Entry 6H68 (electron microscopy, 4.60 A resolution (low resolution: residue-level contacts below are approximate; hydrogen-bond / salt-bridge calls are withheld)); this record covers chains A and F of the 17 polymer chains in the assembly.

[Chain A]
Name: DNA-directed RNA polymerase I subunit RPA190
From: Saccharomyces cerevisiae (strain ATCC 204508 / S288c)
Notes: EC 2.7.7.6
Reference sequence: P10964 (RPA1_YEAST); residues 1-1664 here = UniProt positions 1-1664
Sequence (1664 residues; each row starts with the number of its first residue):
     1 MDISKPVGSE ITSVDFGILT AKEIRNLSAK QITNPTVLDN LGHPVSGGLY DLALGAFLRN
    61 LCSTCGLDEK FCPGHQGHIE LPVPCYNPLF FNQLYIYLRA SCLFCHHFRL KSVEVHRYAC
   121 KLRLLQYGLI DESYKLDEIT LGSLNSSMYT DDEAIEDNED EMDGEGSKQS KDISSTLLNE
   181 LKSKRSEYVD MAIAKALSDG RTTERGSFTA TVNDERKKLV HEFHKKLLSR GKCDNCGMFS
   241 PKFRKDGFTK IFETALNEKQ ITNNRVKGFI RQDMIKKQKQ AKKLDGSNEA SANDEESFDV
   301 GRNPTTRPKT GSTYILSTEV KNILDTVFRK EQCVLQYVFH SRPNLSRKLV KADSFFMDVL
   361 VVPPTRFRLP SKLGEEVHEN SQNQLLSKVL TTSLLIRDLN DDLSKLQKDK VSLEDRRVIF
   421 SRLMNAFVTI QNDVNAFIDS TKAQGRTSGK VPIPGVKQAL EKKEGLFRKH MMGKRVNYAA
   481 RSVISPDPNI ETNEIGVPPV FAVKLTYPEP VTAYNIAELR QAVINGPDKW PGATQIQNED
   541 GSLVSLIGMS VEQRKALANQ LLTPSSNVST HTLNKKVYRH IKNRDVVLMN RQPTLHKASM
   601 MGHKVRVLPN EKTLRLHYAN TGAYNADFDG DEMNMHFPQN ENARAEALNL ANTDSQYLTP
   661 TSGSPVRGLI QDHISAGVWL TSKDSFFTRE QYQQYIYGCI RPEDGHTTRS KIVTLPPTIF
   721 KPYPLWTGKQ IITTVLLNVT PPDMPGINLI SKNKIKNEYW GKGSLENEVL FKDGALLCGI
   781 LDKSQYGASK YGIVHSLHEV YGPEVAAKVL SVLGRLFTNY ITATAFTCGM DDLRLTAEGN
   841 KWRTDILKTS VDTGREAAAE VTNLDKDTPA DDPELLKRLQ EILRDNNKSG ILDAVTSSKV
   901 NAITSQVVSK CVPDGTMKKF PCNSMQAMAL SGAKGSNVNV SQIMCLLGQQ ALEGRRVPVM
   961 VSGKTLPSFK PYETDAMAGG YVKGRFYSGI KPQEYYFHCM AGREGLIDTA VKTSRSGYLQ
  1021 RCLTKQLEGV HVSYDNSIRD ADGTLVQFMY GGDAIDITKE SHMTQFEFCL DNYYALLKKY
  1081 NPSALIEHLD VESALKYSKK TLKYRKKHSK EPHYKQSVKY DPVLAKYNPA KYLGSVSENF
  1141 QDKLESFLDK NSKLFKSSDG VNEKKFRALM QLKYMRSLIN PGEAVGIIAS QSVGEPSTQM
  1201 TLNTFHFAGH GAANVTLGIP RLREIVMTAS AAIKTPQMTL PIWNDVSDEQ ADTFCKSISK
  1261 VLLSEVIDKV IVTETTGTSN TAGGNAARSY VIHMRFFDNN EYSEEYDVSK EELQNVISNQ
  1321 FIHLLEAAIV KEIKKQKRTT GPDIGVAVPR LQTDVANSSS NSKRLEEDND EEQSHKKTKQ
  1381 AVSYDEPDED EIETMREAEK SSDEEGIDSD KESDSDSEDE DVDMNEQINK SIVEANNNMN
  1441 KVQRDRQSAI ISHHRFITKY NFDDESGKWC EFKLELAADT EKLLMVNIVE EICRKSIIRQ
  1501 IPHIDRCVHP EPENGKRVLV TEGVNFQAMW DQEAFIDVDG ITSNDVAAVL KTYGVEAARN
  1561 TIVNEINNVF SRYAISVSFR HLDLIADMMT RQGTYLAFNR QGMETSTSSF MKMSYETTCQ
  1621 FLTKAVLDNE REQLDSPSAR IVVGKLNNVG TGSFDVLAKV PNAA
Unresolved in the structure: 142-173, 269-312, 1209-1213, 1277-1285, 1338-1437, 1664
Ion coordination: Zn2+ site 1: Cys-62, Cys-65, Cys-72, His-75; Zn2+ site 2: Cys-102, Cys-105, Cys-233, Cys-236
Curated features (UniProtKB/Swiss-Prot):
  - region: Pro-992 to Glu-1004 (Bridging helix)
  - binding site (Zn(2+)): Cys-62, Cys-65, Cys-72, His-75, Cys-102, Cys-105, Cys-233, Cys-236
  - binding site (Mg(2+)): Asp-627, Asp-629, Asp-631
  - modified residue (Phosphoserine): Ser-889, Ser-1636
What the authors report for this chain:
  - specificity-determining residues: Arg-1015 (proposed by the authors, not directly observed)

[Chain F]
Name: DNA-directed RNA polymerases I, II, and III subunit RPABC2
From: Saccharomyces cerevisiae (strain ATCC 204508 / S288c)
Reference sequence: P20435 (RPAB2_YEAST); residues 1-155 here = UniProt positions 1-155
Sequence (155 residues; numbered 1 to 155; the number before each row is that of its first residue):
     1 MSDYEEAFND GNENFEDFDV EHFSDEETYE EKPQFKDGET TDANGKTIVT GGNGPEDFQQ
    61 HEQIRRKTLK EKAIPKDQRA TTPYMTKYER ARILGTRALQ ISMNAPVFVD LEGETDPLRI
   121 AMKELAEKKI PLVIRRYLPD GSFEDWSVEE LIVDL
Unresolved in the structure: 1-54, 155
Curated features (UniProtKB/Swiss-Prot):
  - region: Leu-111 to Leu-132 (Leucine-zipper)
  - modified residue: Ser-24 (Phosphoserine)

[Chain A / chain F interface]
Pairs across the interface (71):
  Ile-3(A) / Leu-99(F)
  Ile-3(A) / Met-103(F)
  Ser-4(A) / Met-103(F)
  Pro-510(A) / Ser-102(F)
  Thr-512(A) / Ser-102(F)
  Thr-512(A) / Asn-104(F)
  Tyr-514(A) / Leu-111(F)
  Tyr-514(A) / Glu-114(F)
  Tyr-514(A) / Thr-115(F)
  Tyr-514(A) / Pro-117(F)
  Glu-518(A) / Thr-115(F)
  Arg-584(A) / Thr-115(F)
  Asn-640(A) / Leu-99(F)
  Glu-641(A) / Pro-117(F)
  Asn-642(A) / Gly-95(F)
  Asn-642(A) / Thr-96(F)
  Asn-642(A) / Leu-99(F)
  Arg-644(A) / Asp-116(F)
  Arg-644(A) / Leu-118(F)
  Ala-645(A) / Leu-118(F)
  Leu-648(A) / Leu-118(F)
  Leu-650(A) / Lys-87(F)
  Leu-650(A) / Tyr-88(F)
  Leu-650(A) / Ala-91(F)
  Ser-1033(A) / Pro-139(F)
  Tyr-1034(A) / Glu-89(F)
  Tyr-1034(A) / Arg-136(F)
  Tyr-1034(A) / Tyr-137(F)
  Tyr-1034(A) / Leu-138(F)
  Arg-1039(A) / Pro-139(F)
  Gly-1043(A) / Pro-139(F)
  Asn-1128(A) / Ala-80(F)
  Asn-1128(A) / Thr-81(F)
  Asn-1128(A) / Thr-82(F)
  Ala-1130(A) / Thr-82(F)
  Ala-1130(A) / Pro-83(F)
  Met-1175(A) / Tyr-84(F)
  Arg-1176(A) / Tyr-84(F)
  Arg-1176(A) / Asp-154(F)
  Asn-1180(A) / Thr-86(F)
  Asn-1180(A) / Lys-87(F)
  Pro-1181(A) / Thr-86(F)
  Gly-1182(A) / Tyr-88(F)
  Glu-1183(A) / Lys-87(F)
  Glu-1183(A) / Tyr-88(F)
  Gly-1650(A) / Tyr-88(F)
  Thr-1651(A) / Tyr-88(F)
  Thr-1651(A) / Arg-92(F)
  Gly-1652(A) / Arg-92(F)
  Ser-1653(A) / Tyr-137(F)
  Phe-1654(A) / Glu-89(F)
  Phe-1654(A) / Arg-92(F)
  Phe-1654(A) / Ile-134(F)
  Phe-1654(A) / Arg-135(F)
  Phe-1654(A) / Tyr-137(F)
  Asp-1655(A) / Arg-92(F)
  Asp-1655(A) / Val-133(F)
  Asp-1655(A) / Ile-134(F)
  Asp-1655(A) / Arg-135(F)
  Val-1656(A) / Arg-92(F)
  Val-1656(A) / Leu-132(F)
  Val-1656(A) / Val-133(F)
  Val-1656(A) / Ile-134(F)
  Leu-1657(A) / Leu-132(F)
  Leu-1657(A) / Val-133(F)
  Leu-1657(A) / Arg-135(F)
  Ala-1658(A) / Leu-132(F)
  Lys-1659(A) / Pro-131(F)
  Lys-1659(A) / Leu-132(F)
  Lys-1659(A) / Val-133(F)
  Lys-1659(A) / Ser-147(F)
Interface residues without a listed pair, chain A (45 interface residues in all): Asn-515, Leu-573, Asn-574, Asn-649, Asp-1042, Leu-1085, His-1088, Lys-1131, Leu-1172
Interface residues without a listed pair, chain F (39 interface residues in all): Leu-94, Ile-101, Arg-119, Ile-120, Ile-152

[Overview]
Chain A and chain F form an interface of 45 and 39 residues respectively. Cys-62(A), Cys-65(A), Cys-72(A) and
His-75(A) form the Zn2+ site 1. Cys-102(A), Cys-105(A), Cys-233(A) and Cys-236(A) coordinate Zn2+ site 2.
UniProt lists 8 Zn2+-binding residues and 3 Mg2+-binding residues on chain A. The paper reports the
specificity determinant Arg-1015(A).
Here chain A is DNA-directed RNA polymerase I subunit RPA190 and chain F is DNA-directed RNA polymerases I,
II, and III subunit RPABC2, both from Saccharomyces cerevisiae (strain ATCC 204508 / S288c). Entry 6H68 (Yeast
RNA polymerase I elongation complex stalled by cyclobutane pyrimidine dimer (CPD) with fully-ordered A49) was
determined by electron microscopy, deposited together with 6H67.
